Entry 6S8B (electron microscopy, 2.41 A resolution); this record covers chains A and U of the 35 polymer chains in the assembly.

Chain A:
Molecule: CRISPR-associated protein, Cmr5 family
Organism: Sulfolobus islandicus (strain REY15A)
Reference sequence: F0NDX5 (F0NDX5_SULIR); residue numbers follow UniProt; this construct covers 1-155
Chain sequence (155 residues; row label = number of the first residue in the row):
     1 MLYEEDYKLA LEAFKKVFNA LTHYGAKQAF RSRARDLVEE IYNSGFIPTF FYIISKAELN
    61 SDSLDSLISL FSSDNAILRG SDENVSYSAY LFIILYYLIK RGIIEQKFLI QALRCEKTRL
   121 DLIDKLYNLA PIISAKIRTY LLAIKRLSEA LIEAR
Disordered / not traced: 1-2

Chain U:
Molecule: Cognate target RNA
Organism: Sulfolobus islandicus REY15A
Sequence (46 nucleotides; numbered 1 to 46; the number before each row is that of its first residue):
     1 UGUUAAGUCU GGUUUCCCUC CAGGGUAUCU AAGCUUUGAA AAAAAA
Disordered / not traced: 1, 46

Interface between chain A and chain U:
Pairs across the interface (20; chain A residue first):
  Arg31(A) with A22(U), salt bridge to the phosphate
  Ser32(A) with C20(U), phosphate contact; C21(U), phosphate contact
  Arg33(A) with C20(U), salt bridge to the phosphate
  Arg35(A) with A22(U), salt bridge to the phosphate; G23(U), salt bridge to the phosphate
  Asp36(A) with G23(U), base contact
  Glu39(A) with G23(U), hydrogen bond to the base
  Tyr52(A) with C18(U), sugar contact; U19(U), phosphate contact
  Lys56(A) with C18(U), salt bridge to the phosphate; U19(U), phosphate contact
  Glu83(A) with U19(U), phosphate contact
  Tyr87(A) with U19(U), hydrogen bond to the phosphate
  Lys145(A) with G23(U), hydrogen bond to the sugar; G24(U), salt bridge to the phosphate
  Arg146(A) with G24(U), salt bridge to the phosphate
  Ala154(A) with A22(U), phosphate contact
  Arg155(A) with C20(U), hydrogen bond to the phosphate; C21(U), salt bridge to the phosphate
Interface residues without a listed pair, chain A (16 interface residues in all): Ala29, Glu149
Interface residues without a listed pair, chain U (8 interface residues in all): C17

Summary:
16 residues of chain A and 8 residues of chain U are in contact; the contacts include 4 hydrogen bonds and 8
salt bridges. Polar pairs include Glu39(A)-G23(U), Lys145(A)-G23(U) and Tyr87(A)-U19(U).
Chain A is CRISPR-associated protein, Cmr5 family (Sulfolobus islandicus (strain REY15A)) and chain U is
Cognate target RNA (Sulfolobus islandicus REY15A); the structure, Cryo-EM structure of the Type III-B Cmr-beta
bound to cognate target RNA and AMPPnP, state 1, was determined by electron microscopy (same publication as
6S6B, 6S8E, 6S91, 6SH8, 6SHB and 6SIC).
